8TII - chains A and H of the 5 polymer chains in the assembly; structure by electron microscopy, 3.00 A resolution.

# Chain A
Name: Beta-arrestin-1
Organism: Bos taurus
UniProt: P17870 (ARRB1_BOVIN); residue numbers follow UniProt; this construct covers 1-418
Sequence (418 residues; row label = number of the first residue in the row):
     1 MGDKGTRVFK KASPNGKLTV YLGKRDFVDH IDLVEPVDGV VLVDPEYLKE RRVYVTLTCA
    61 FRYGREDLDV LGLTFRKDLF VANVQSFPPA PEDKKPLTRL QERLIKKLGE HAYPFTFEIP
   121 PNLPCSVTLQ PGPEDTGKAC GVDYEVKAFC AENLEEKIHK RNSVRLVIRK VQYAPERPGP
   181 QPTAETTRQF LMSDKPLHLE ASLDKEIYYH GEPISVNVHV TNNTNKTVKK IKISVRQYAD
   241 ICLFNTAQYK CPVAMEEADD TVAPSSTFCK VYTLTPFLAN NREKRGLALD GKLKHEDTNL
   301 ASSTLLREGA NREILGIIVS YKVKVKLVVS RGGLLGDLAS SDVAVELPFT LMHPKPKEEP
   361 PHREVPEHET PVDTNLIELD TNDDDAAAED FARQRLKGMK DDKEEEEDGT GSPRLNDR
Unresolved in the structure: 1-5, 64-75, 91-95, 132-139, 153-159, 242-247, 307-313, 331-340, 358-418
Sequence notes: conflict A386 (Ile in P17870), A387 (Val in P17870), A388 (Phe in P17870)
Swiss-Prot annotation at these positions:
  - motif: D385, E389 to R395 ([DE]-X(1,2)-F-X-X-[FL]-X-X-X-R motif)
  - binding site (1D-myo-inositol hexakisphosphate): K250, M255, K324, K326
  - modified residue: Y47 (Phosphotyrosine), S412 (Phosphoserine)
  - mutagenesis: K157 (K157Q: Impairs InsP6-binding and oligomerization; when associated with Q-160 and Q-161), K160 (K160Q: Impairs InsP6-binding and oligomerization; when associated with Q-157 and Q-161), R161 (R161Q: Impairs InsP6-binding and oligomerization; when associated with Q-157 and Q-160), K232 (K232Q: Impairs InsP6-binding and oligomerization; when associated with Q-236, Q-250, Q-324 and Q-326), R236 (R236Q: Impairs InsP6-binding and oligomerization; when associated with Q-232, Q-250, Q-324 and Q-326), K250 (K250Q: Impairs InsP6-binding and oligomerization; when associated with Q-232, Q-236, Q-324 and Q-326), K324 (K324Q: Impairs InsP6-binding and oligomerization; when associated with Q-232, Q-236, Q-250 and Q-326), K326 (K326Q: Impairs InsP6-binding and oligomerization; when associated with Q-232, Q-236, Q-250 and Q-324), F391 (F391A: Abolishes interaction with AP2B1; no effect on interaction with CLTC), R395 (R395E: Abolishes interaction with AP2B1; impairs interaction with CLTC), L396 (L396A: Impairs interaction with AP2B1; no effect on interaction with CLTC)

# Chain H
Name: Fab7 heavy chain
Organism: synthetic construct
Sequence (240 residues; numbered 1 to 240; the number before each row is that of its first residue):
     1 EISEVQLVES GGGLVQPGGS LRLSCAASGF NVSSSYIHWV RQAPGKGLEW VASISSYYGY
    61 TYYADSVKGR FTISADTSKN TAYLQMNSLR AEDTAVYYCA RKSMYHRGWG WLSWVYGAMD
   121 YWGQGTLVTV SSASTKGPSV FPLAPSSKST SGGTAALGCL VKDYFPEPVT VSWNSGALTS
   181 GVHTFPAVLQ SSGLYSLSSV VTVPSSSLGT QTYICNVNHK PSNTKVDKKV EPKSCDKTHT
Unresolved in the structure: 1-3, 146-153, 175-179, 209-211, 232-240
Disulfide bonds: C25-C99, C159-C215

# How chain A and chain H interact
Pairs across the interface - 35 pairs, chain A then chain H:
  R169(A) - R107(H)
  R169(A) - W109(H)
  V171(A) - W109(H)
  Q172(A) - W109(H)  hydrogen bond (backbone-side chain)
  Y173(A) - G108(H)  hydrogen bond (side chain-backbone)
  Y173(A) - W109(H)
  H210(A) - Y57(H)
  H210(A) - W111(H)
  G211(A) - N31(H)
  G211(A) - S33(H)
  G211(A) - Y57(H)
  E212(A) - N31(H)
  P213(A) - N31(H)
  F277(A) - Y57(H)  hydrophobic
  F277(A) - T77(H)
  L278(A) - Y57(H)  hydrogen bond (backbone-backbone)
  A279(A) - S56(H)
  A279(A) - Y57(H)  hydrogen bond (backbone-backbone)
  A279(A) - G59(H)
  R282(A) - Y58(H)
  R282(A) - Y60(H)
  D290(A) - W109(H)
  E296(A) - R107(H)  salt bridge
  E296(A) - W114(H)  hydrogen bond
  D297(A) - Y58(H)
  D297(A) - Y60(H)  hydrogen bond
  D297(A) - S113(H)
  T298(A) - Y58(H)
  N299(A) - Y57(H)
  L300(A) - Y57(H)  hydrogen bond (backbone-side chain)
  H353(A) - W109(H)
  H353(A) - G110(H)
  H353(A) - W111(H)
  P354(A) - Y105(H)
  P356(A) - G108(H)
Interface residues without a listed pair, chain A (25 interface residues in all): D26, T275, P276, G291

# In short
25 residues of chain A and 16 residues of chain H are in contact; the contacts include 7 hydrogen bonds and 1
salt bridge. Among the polar pairs are E296(A)-R107(H), Q172(A)-W109(H) and Y173(A)-G108(H).
Here chain A is Beta-arrestin-1 (Bos taurus) and chain H is Fab7 heavy chain (synthetic construct). Entry 8TII
(Human ACKR3 phosphorylated by GRK2 in complex with Arrestin2 in nanodisc) was determined by electron
microscopy, deposited together with 9E82, 8TIL, 8TIN, 8TIO and 8VJ9.
